Entry 5M5W (electron microscopy, 3.80 A resolution); this record covers chains B and J of the 16 polymer chains in the assembly.

# Chain B
Name: DNA-directed RNA polymerase I subunit RPA135
From: Saccharomyces cerevisiae S288c
Notes: EC 2.7.7.6
UniProt: P22138 (RPA2_YEAST); residue numbers follow UniProt; this construct covers 1-1203
Chain sequence (1203 residues; numbered 1 to 1203; the number before each row is that of its first residue):
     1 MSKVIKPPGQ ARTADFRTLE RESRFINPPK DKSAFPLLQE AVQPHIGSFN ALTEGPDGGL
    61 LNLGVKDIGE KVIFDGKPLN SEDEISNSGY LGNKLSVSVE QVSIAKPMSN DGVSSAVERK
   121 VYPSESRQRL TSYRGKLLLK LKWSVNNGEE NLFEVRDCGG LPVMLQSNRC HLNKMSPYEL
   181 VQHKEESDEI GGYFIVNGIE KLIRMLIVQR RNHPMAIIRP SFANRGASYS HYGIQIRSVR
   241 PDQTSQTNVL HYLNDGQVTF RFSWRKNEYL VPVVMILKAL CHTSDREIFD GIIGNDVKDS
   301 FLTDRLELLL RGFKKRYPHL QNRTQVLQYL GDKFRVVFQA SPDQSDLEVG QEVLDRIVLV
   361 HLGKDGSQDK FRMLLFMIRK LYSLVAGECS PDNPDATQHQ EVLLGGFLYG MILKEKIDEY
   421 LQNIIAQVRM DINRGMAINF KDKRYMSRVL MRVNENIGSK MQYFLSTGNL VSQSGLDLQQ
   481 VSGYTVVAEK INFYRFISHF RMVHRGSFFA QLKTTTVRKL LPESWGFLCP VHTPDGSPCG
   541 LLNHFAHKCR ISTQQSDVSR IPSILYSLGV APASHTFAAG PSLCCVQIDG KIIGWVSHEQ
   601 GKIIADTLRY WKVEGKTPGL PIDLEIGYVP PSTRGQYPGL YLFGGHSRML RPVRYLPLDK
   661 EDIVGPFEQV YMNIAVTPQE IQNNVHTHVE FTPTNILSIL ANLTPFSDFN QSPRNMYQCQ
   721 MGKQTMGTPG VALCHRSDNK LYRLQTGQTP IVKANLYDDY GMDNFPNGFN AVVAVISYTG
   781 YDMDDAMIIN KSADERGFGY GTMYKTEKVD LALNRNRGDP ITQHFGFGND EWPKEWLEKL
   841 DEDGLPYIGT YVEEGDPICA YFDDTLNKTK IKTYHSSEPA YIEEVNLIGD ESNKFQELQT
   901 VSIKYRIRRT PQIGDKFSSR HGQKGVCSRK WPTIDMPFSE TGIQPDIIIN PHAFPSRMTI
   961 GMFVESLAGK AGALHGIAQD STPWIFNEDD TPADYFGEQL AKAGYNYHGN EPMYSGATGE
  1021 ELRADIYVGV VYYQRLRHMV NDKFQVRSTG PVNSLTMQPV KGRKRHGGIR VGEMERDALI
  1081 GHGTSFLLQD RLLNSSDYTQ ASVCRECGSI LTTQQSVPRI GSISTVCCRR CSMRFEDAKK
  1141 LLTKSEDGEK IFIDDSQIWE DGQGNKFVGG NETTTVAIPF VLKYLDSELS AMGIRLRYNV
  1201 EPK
Unresolved in the structure: 1-10, 815-817, 1141-1147
Bound ions: Zn2+: Cys1104, Cys1107, Cys1128, Cys1131
Curated features (UniProtKB/Swiss-Prot):
  - zinc finger: Cys1104 to Cys1131 (C4-type)
  - modified residue: Ser2 (N-acetylserine), Ser81 (Phosphoserine), Ser1156 (Phosphoserine)
  - mutagenesis: Cys1104 (C1104A: No effect; when associated with A-1107; A-1128 and A-1131), Cys1107 (C1107A: Lethal. Abolishes recruitment of RPA1 to Pol I. No effect; when associated with A-1104; A-1128 and A-1131), Cys1127 (C1127R: Responsible of suppression of RPA190-5 and RPA190-1 mutations), Cys1128 (C1128A: No effect; when associated with A-1104; A-1107 and A-1131), Cys1131 (C1131A: No effect; when associated with A-1104; A-1107 and A-1128)

# Chain J
Name: DNA-directed RNA polymerases I, II, and III subunit RPABC5
From: Saccharomyces cerevisiae S288c
UniProt: P22139 (RPAB5_YEAST); residues 1-70 here = UniProt positions 1-70
Chain sequence (70 residues; numbered 1 to 70; the number before each row is that of its first residue):
     1 MIVPVRCFSC GKVVGDKWES YLNLLQEDEL DEGTALSRLG LKRYCCRRMI LTHVDLIEKF
    61 LRYNPLEKRD
Unresolved in the structure: 70
Bound ions: Zn2+: Cys7, Cys10, Cys45, Cys46
Curated features (UniProtKB/Swiss-Prot):
  - binding site (Zn(2+)): Cys7, Cys10, Cys45, Cys46
  - cross-link: Lys59 (Glycyl lysine isopeptide (Lys-Gly) (interchain with G-Cter in ubiquitin))

# Interface between chain B and chain J
Residue-residue contacts - 75 pairs, chain B then chain J:
  Arg12(B) - Glu32(J)  salt bridge
  Phe16(B) - Glu32(J)
  Phe16(B) - Leu51(J)
  Thr18(B) - Trp18(J)
  Thr18(B) - Leu22(J)
  Leu19(B) - Gln26(J)
  Arg21(B) - His53(J)  hydrogen bond (side chain-backbone)
  Arg21(B) - Val54(J)
  Glu22(B) - Trp18(J)
  Glu22(B) - Val54(J)
  Glu22(B) - Asp55(J)
  Phe25(B) - Val54(J)
  Phe25(B) - Asp55(J)
  Phe25(B) - Leu56(J)  hydrophobic
  Phe25(B) - Glu58(J)
  Phe25(B) - Lys59(J)
  Ile26(B) - Glu58(J)
  Ile26(B) - Arg62(J)  hydrogen bond (backbone-side chain)
  Asn27(B) - Arg62(J)
  Pro28(B) - Arg62(J)
  Val181(B) - Arg62(J)
  Val181(B) - Tyr63(J)  hydrophobic
  Gln182(B) - Arg62(J)
  Gln182(B) - Arg69(J)  hydrogen bond (backbone-side chain)
  His183(B) - Arg69(J)
  Glu185(B) - Tyr63(J)  hydrogen bond (backbone-side chain)
  Glu186(B) - Tyr63(J)
  Ser187(B) - Tyr63(J)  hydrogen bond (backbone-side chain)
  Gly730(B) - Phe60(J)
  Val731(B) - Lys59(J)
  Val731(B) - Phe60(J)  hydrophobic
  Val731(B) - Tyr63(J)
  Ala732(B) - Tyr63(J)  hydrophobic
  His735(B) - Tyr63(J)
  Gln745(B) - Met1(J)  hydrogen bond (backbone-backbone)
  Thr746(B) - Pro4(J)
  Thr746(B) - Phe8(J)
  Gly747(B) - Val54(J)
  Gln748(B) - Met49(J)
  Gln748(B) - Thr52(J)
  Thr749(B) - Thr52(J)
  Ile751(B) - Thr52(J)
  Asp763(B) - Val54(J)
  Asn764(B) - Leu56(J)
  Pro766(B) - Val54(J)  hydrophobic
  Pro766(B) - Leu56(J)
  Asn770(B) - Arg48(J)
  Asn770(B) - Thr52(J)
  Ala771(B) - Arg48(J)
  Val772(B) - Ser9(J)
  Val772(B) - Arg48(J)
  Ala793(B) - Phe8(J)
  Arg796(B) - Arg6(J)
  Arg796(B) - Cys7(J)  hydrogen bond (side chain-backbone)
  Arg796(B) - Phe8(J)  hydrogen bond (side chain-backbone)
  Arg796(B) - Cys10(J)
  Arg796(B) - Gly11(J)
  Gly797(B) - Phe8(J)
  Phe798(B) - Phe8(J)
  Ile943(B) - Arg43(J)
  Ile943(B) - Tyr44(J)
  Ile943(B) - Cys45(J)  hydrophobic
  Gln944(B) - Ser9(J)
  Asp946(B) - Ser9(J)  hydrogen bond
  Asp946(B) - Arg48(J)  salt bridge
  Lys970(B) - Tyr44(J)  hydrogen bond
  Ala973(B) - Tyr44(J)
  Ala973(B) - Arg47(J)
  Leu974(B) - Tyr44(J)  hydrophobic
  Leu974(B) - Arg47(J)
  Gly976(B) - Glu32(J)
  Gly976(B) - Leu51(J)
  Tyr1005(B) - Tyr44(J)
  Val1028(B) - Tyr44(J)
  Val1030(B) - Arg48(J)
Also at the interface, not in a pair above, chain B (52 interface residues in all): Tyr178, Lys184, Thr728, Cys734, Thr941, His975
Also at the interface, not in a pair above, chain J (34 interface residues in all): Leu25, Asp31, Gly33, Pro65

# In short
52 residues of chain B face 34 of chain J across their interface; the contacts include 10 hydrogen bonds and 2
salt bridges. Polar contacts include Arg12(B)-Glu32(J), Asp946(B)-Arg48(J) and Arg21(B)-His53(J). From
UniProt: 5 mutagenesis sites on chain B; 4 Zn2+-binding residues on chain J.
Chain B is DNA-directed RNA polymerase I subunit RPA135 and chain J is DNA-directed RNA polymerases I, II, and
III subunit RPABC5, both from Saccharomyces cerevisiae S288c; the structure, RNA Polymerase I open complex,
was determined by electron microscopy together with 5M5X, 5M5Y and 5M64 from the same study.
